PDB entry 1ENA | X-ray diffraction, 2.15 A resolution | chain A

[Chain A]
Protein: Staphylococcal nuclease
From: Staphylococcus aureus
Notes: EC 3.1.31.1
UniProt: P00644 (NUC_STAAU); residues 7-141 here correspond to UniProt positions 89-223 (UniProt number = residue number + 82)
Chain sequence (135 residues; numbered 7 to 141; the number before each row is that of its first residue):
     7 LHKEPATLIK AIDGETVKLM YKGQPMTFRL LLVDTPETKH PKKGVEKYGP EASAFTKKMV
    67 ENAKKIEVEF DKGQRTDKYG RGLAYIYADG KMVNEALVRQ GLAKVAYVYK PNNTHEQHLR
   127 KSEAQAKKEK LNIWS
Differences from the reference sequence: conflict Glu21 (Asp103 in P00644)
Metal / ion sites: Ca2+: Glu21, Asp40, Thr41, Glu43

[Overview]
Glu21, Asp40, Thr41 and Glu43 coordinate Ca2+.
Chain A is Staphylococcal nuclease (Staphylococcus aureus); the structure, Crystal structures of the binary
CA2+ and pdtp complexes and the ternary complex of the asp ..., was determined by X-ray diffraction, deposited
together with 1ENC and 2ENB.
